PDB entry 7K01 | electron microscopy, 3.90 A resolution | chains 7 and 2 of the 7 polymer chains in the assembly

# Chain 7
Protein: DNA repair helicase RAD25
From: Saccharomyces cerevisiae (strain ATCC 204508 / S288c)
Notes: EC 3.6.4.12
UniProt: Q00578 (RAD25_YEAST); residues 1-843 here = UniProt positions 1-843
Sequence (843 residues; each row starts with the number of its first residue):
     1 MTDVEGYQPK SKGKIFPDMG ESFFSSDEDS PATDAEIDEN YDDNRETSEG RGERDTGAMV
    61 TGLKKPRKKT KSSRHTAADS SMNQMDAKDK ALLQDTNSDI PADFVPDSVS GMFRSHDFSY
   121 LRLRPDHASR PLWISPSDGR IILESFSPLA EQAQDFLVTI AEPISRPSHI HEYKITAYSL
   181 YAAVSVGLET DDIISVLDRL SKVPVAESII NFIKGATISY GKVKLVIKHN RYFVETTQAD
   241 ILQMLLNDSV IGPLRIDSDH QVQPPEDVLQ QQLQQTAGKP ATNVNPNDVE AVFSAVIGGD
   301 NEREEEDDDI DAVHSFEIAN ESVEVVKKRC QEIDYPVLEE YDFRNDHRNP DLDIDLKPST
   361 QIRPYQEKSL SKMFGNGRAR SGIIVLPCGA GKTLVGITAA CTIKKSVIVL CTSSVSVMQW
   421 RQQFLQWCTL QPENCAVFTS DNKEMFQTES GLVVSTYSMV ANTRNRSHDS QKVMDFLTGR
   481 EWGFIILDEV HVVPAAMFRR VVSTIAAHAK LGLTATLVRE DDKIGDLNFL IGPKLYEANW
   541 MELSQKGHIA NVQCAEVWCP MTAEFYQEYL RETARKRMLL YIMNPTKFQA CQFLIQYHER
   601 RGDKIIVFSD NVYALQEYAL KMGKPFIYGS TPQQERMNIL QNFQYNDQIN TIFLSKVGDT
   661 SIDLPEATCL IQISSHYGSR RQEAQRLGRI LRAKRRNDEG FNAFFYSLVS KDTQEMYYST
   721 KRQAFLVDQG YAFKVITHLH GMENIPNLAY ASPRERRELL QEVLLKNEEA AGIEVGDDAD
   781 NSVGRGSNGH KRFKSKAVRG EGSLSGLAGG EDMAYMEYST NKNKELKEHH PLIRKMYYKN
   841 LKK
Unresolved in the structure: 1-100, 270-301, 767-843
UniProt features mapped onto this chain:
  - motif: K64 to H75 (Nuclear localization signal), D488 to H491 (DEAH box)
  - binding site (ATP): L386 to T393
  - modified residue: S752 (Phosphoserine)
  - natural variant: W427 (W427L: In suppressor mutant)
  - mutagenesis: K392 (K392R: Lethal in vivo. Defective in translation in vitro), E489 (E489Q: Loss of DNA translocase function of TFHII), V798 to K843 (Increased UV sensitivity)
Reported in the primary citation:
  - mutagenesis - E715G, S719P, Y750*: decreased growth in response to UV

# Chain 2
Protein: General transcription and DNA repair factor IIH subunit TFB2
From: Saccharomyces cerevisiae (strain ATCC 204508 / S288c)
UniProt: Q02939 (TFB2_YEAST); residues 1-513 here = UniProt positions 1-513
Sequence (513 residues; numbered 1 to 513; the number before each row is that of its first residue):
     1 MSDYSLKHSV TQYLEEIPQQ VQNRLYTSPA TCLAIYRILP PLAKFFIMAM VFNENEVPLL
    61 DLDKWVNSNG KLQFQNAIKS MKSLHLLIPN KSSGTLMINL NPTFKISLRN ALTGGEVQNS
   121 FGVVVEENVV SLDLLDEYSA NKWETILHFM VGTPLAKIPS EKVLNLLKHS KLMEEVNSTG
   181 EFKITNEGFQ FLLQEINSQL WTLLLQYLKM IETSKMDLVD VLHFIFMLGA LEVGKAYKID
   241 ALSETQRIML QDMRDYGLVF QKHSNDSIFY PTKLALMLTS DTKTIRSASN AMDSVLRQNR
   301 EEPSVNEDGA NGKSTTDITT SDDLNKAGLK NQDIPDGSLI VETNFKIYSY SNSPLQIAVL
   361 SLFVHLKARF VNMVLGQITR ESIRRALTNG ITADQIIAYL ETHAHPQMRR LAEEKLEKKL
   421 ELDPNCKEPL QVLPPTVVDQ IRLWQLELDR VITYEGSLYS DFETSQEYNL LSKYAQDIGV
   481 LLWKDDKKKK FFISKEGNSQ VLDFAKRKLK KKQ
Unresolved in the structure: 1-6, 287-327, 508-513
Reported in the primary citation:
  - conformationally variable residues (domain motion): R450 to I452

# Chain 7 / chain 2 interface
Contacting residue pairs - 15 pairs, chain 7 then chain 2:
  H116(7) with A368(2); F370(2)
  D117(7) with R369(2); F370(2); V371(2), hydrogen bond (backbone-backbone)
  F118(7) with R369(2), hydrogen bond (backbone-backbone); F370(2); V371(2)
  L121(7) with V371(2)
  R122(7) with V371(2)
  L123(7) with V371(2)
  W133(7) with Y350(2), hydrogen bond (backbone-side chain)
  I142(7) with Y350(2)
  P167(7) with N344(2)
  H169(7) with E414(2)
Interface residues without a listed pair, chain 7 (13 interface residues in all): S168, Q723, V727
Interface residues without a listed pair, chain 2 (9 interface residues in all): F345, R380

# Summary
13 residues of chain 7 and 9 residues of chain 2 are in contact, with 3 hydrogen bonds. Polar pairs include
W133(7)-Y350(2), D117(7)-V371(2) and F118(7)-R369(2). From UniProt: 8 ATP-binding residues and 4 mutagenesis
sites on chain 7. From the paper: E715G, S719P and Y750* of chain 7 reduce growth in response to UV;
conformational variability at R450(2).
Chain 7 is DNA repair helicase RAD25 and chain 2 is General transcription and DNA repair factor IIH subunit
TFB2, both from Saccharomyces cerevisiae (strain ATCC 204508 / S288c); the structure, Structure of TFIIH in
TFIIH/Rad4-Rad23-Rad33 DNA opening complex, was determined by electron microscopy together with 7K04 and 7M2U
from the same study.
